3V64 - chains A and B of the 4 polymer chains in the assembly; structure by X-ray diffraction, 2.85 A resolution.

[Chain A (and B)]
Protein: Isoform 4 of Agrin
From: Rattus norvegicus
Notes: fragment: beta 1 propeller; chain B of this document is another copy of the same molecule, construct and numbering; everything in this record applies to it too
UniProtKB: P25304 (AGRIN_RAT), isoform P25304-4; residue numbers follow UniProt; this construct covers 1759-1948
Amino-acid sequence (191 residues; each row starts with the number of its first residue):
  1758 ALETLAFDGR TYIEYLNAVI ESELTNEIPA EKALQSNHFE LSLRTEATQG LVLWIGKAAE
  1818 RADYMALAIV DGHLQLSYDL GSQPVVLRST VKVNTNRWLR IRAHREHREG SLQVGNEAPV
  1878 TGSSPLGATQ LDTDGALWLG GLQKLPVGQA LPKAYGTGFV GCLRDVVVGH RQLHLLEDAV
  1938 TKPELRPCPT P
Construct notes: expression tag (1758)
Swiss-Prot annotation at these positions:
  - site: S1779 (Alternative splice site to produce 'z' isoforms), N1783 (Highly important for the agrin receptor complex activity of the 'z(8)' insert)
  - mutagenesis: E1780 (E1780A: Slight reduction in AChR clustering ability), L1781 (L1781A: Slight reduction in AChR clustering ability. Slight reduction in AChR clustering ability), T1782 (T1782A: Slight reduction in AChR clustering ability), N1783 (N1783A: Abolishes formation of AGRN-LRP4 complex and MUSK activation. No AChR clustering activity), E1784 (E1784A: Significant reduction in AChR clustering ability), I1785 (I1785A: Significant reduction in AChR clustering ability; I1785S: Abolishes formation of AGRN-LRP4 complex and MUSK activation), P1786 (P1786A: Significant reduction in AChR clustering ability)
Disulfides: C1919-C1945
Ion coordination: Ca2+: D1820, L1837, Q1887, D1889
What the authors report for this chain:
  - self-association interface (contacts with another copy of this molecule); pairs are residue here / residue on that copy: H1927-H1927, Q1792, H1864
  - Ca2+ coordination: D1820, L1837, Q1887, D1889
  - mutagenesis - H1795L, R1865E, H1927L: unchanged binding to LRP4L23-A737
  - mutagenesis - N1783A, I1785S: abolished signaling
  - mutagenesis - H1795L, R1865E, H1927L: decreased signaling

[Interface between chain A and chain B]
Pairs across the interface (11; chain A residue first):
  E1784(A) with T1878(B)
  Q1792(A) with H1864(B), hydrogen bond
  S1793(A) with E1863(B)
  H1795(A) with H1927(B)
  H1861(A) with H1927(B), hydrogen bond
  H1864(A) with Q1792(B), hydrogen bond
  G1926(A) with H1927(B), hydrogen bond (backbone-side chain)
  H1927(A) with H1795(B), hydrogen bond; E1797(B); G1926(B), hydrogen bond (side chain-backbone); H1927(B), hydrogen bond
Interface residues without a listed pair, chain A (9 interface residues in all): E1863
Interface residues without a listed pair, chain B (10 interface residues in all): S1793, H1861
From the paper, about this interface:
  - pairs named by the authors: H1927(A)-H1927(B)

[Summary]
9 residues of chain A and 10 residues of chain B are in contact; the contacts include 7 hydrogen bonds. Polar
pairs include Q1792(A)-H1864(B), H1861(A)-H1927(B) and G1926(A)-H1927(B). The paper describes a contact
between H1927(A) and H1927(B). From the paper: H1795L, R1865E and H1927L of chain A reduce signaling; Ca2+
coordination by D1820(A), L1837(A) and Q1887(A) among others; 5 substitutions were tested in all.
Chain A and chain B are both Isoform 4 of Agrin (Rattus norvegicus); the structure, Crystal Structure of agrin
and LRP4, was determined by X-ray diffraction, deposited together with 3V65.
